PDB entry 4C77 | X-ray diffraction, 2.70 A resolution | chain A

# Chain A
Protein: Phenylacetone monooxygenase
From: Thermobifida fusca
Notes: EC 1.14.13.92
Reference sequence: Q47PU3 (PAMO_THEFY); numbering as in UniProt (aligned over 1-542)
Chain sequence (542 residues; numbered 1 to 542; the number before each row is that of its first residue):
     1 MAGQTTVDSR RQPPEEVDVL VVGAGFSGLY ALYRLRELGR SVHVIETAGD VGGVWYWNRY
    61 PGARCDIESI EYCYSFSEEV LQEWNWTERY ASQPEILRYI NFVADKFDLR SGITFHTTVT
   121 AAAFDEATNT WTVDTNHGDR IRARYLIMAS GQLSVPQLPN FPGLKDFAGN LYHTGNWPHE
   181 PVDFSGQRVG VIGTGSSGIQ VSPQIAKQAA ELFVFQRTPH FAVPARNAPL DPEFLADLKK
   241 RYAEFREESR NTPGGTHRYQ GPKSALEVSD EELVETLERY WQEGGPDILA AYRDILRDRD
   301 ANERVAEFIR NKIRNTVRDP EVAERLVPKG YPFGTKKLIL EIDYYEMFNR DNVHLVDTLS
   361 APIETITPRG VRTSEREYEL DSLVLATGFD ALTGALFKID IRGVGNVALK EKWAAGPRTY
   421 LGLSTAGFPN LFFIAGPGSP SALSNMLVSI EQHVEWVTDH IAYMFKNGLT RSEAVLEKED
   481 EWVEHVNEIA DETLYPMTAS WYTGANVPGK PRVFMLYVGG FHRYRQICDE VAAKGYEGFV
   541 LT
Not modelled in the structure: 1-11
Differences from the reference sequence: engineered mutation Lys337 (Arg in Q47PU3)
Ligand contacts:
  - FAD (flavin-adenine dinucleotide): Val22, Gly23, Ala24, Gly25, Phe26, Ser27, Gly28, Ile45, Glu46, Thr47, Gly52, Gly53, Val54, Trp55, Trp57, Asn58, Tyr60, Cys65, Asp66, Ile67, Tyr72, Thr117, Thr118, Val119, Ala149, Ser150, Gly151, Gln152, Leu153, Ser154, Phe389, Ile399, Ser444, Asn445, Met446, Ile450
  - 3-acetylpyridine adenine dinucleotide (N01): Tyr60, Arg64, Cys65, Asp66, Leu153, Pro159, Asn160, Phe161, Ile192, Gly193, Thr194, Gly195, Ser196, Ser197, Gly198, Gln200, Arg217, Thr218, His220, Lys336, Lys337, Ala386, Thr387, Gly388, Phe389, Trp501, Asn506
From the paper describing this entry:
  - mutagenesis - R337K: abolished catalytic activity

# Overview
Bound to chain A: flavin-adenine dinucleotide and 3-acetylpyridine adenine dinucleotide. The paper reports
that R337K abolishes catalytic activity.
Chain A is Phenylacetone monooxygenase (Thermobifida fusca); the structure, Phenylacetone monooxygenase:
oxidised R337K mutant in complex with APADP, was determined by X-ray diffraction, deposited together with 4OVI
and 4C74.
